PDB entry 2VR1 | X-ray diffraction, 2.60 A resolution | chain A

== Chain A ==
Name: Biotin carboxylase
Organism: Escherichia coli
Notes: EC 6.3.4.14
UniProtKB: P24182 (ACCC_ECOLI); residues 1-449 here = UniProt positions 1-449
Sequence (449 residues; numbered 1 to 449; the number before each row is that of its first residue):
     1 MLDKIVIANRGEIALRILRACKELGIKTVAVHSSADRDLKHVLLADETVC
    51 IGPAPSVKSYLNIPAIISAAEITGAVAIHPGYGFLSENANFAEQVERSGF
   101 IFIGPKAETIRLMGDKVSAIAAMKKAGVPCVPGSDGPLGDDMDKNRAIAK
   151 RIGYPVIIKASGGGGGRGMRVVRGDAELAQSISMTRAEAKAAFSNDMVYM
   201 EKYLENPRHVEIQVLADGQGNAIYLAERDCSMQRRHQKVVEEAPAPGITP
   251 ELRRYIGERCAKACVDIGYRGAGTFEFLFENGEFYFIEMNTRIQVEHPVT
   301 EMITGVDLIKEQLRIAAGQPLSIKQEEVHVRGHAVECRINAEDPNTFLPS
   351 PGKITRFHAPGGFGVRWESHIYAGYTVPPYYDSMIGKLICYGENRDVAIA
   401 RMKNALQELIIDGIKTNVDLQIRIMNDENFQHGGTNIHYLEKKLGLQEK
Not modelled in the structure: 164-165, 447-449
Residues lining bound ligands: ATF (phosphodifluoromethylphosphonic acid-adenylate ester): Lys116, Val131, Ile157, Lys159, Gly166, Arg167, Met169, Glu201, Lys202, Tyr203, Leu204, Gln233, His236, Lys238, Glu276, Leu278, Ile287, Glu288, Asn290, Arg292, Ile437
Swiss-Prot annotation at these positions:
  - active site: Arg292
  - binding site (ATP): Lys116, Lys159, Gly165, Gly166, Glu201 to Leu204, His209, His236, Glu276, Glu288
  - binding site (hydrogencarbonate): Lys238, Arg292, Val295, Arg338
  - binding site (Mg(2+)): Glu276, Glu288, Asn290
  - binding site (Mn(2+)): Glu276, Glu288, Asn290
  - binding site (biotin): Arg338
  - mutagenesis: Arg19 (R19E: Loss of homodimerization. No effect on ATP binding), Glu23 (E23R: Loss of homodimerization. No effect on ATP binding), Glu296 (E296A: Severe reduction in catalytic activity), Arg338 (R338A: Severe reduction in catalytic activity), Phe363 (F363A: Loss of homodimerization. No effect on ATP binding), Arg366 (R366E: Loss of homodimerization. No effect on ATP binding)

== Overview ==
Chain A binds compound ATF. Curated annotation (UniProt) lists active-site residue Arg292, 12 ATP-binding
residues, 4 hydrogencarbonate-binding residues and 3 Mg2+-binding residues.
Chain A is Biotin carboxylase (Escherichia coli); the structure, Crystal structure of Biotin carboxylase from
E. coli in complex with ATP analog, ADPCF2P, was determined by X-ray diffraction, deposited together with
2C00, 2J9G, 2VPQ and 2VQD.
